PDB entry 5Z73 | X-ray diffraction, 1.93 A resolution | chains A and B

# Chain A (and B)
Molecule: Alr0819 protein
Organism: Nostoc sp. (strain PCC 7120 / SAG 25.82 / UTEX 2576)
Notes: EC 3.2.1.26; chain B of this document is another copy of the same molecule, construct and numbering; everything in this record applies to it too
UniProtKB: Q8YYM9 (Q8YYM9_NOSS1); numbering as in UniProt (aligned over 9-457)
Amino-acid sequence (457 residues; row label = number of the first residue in the row):
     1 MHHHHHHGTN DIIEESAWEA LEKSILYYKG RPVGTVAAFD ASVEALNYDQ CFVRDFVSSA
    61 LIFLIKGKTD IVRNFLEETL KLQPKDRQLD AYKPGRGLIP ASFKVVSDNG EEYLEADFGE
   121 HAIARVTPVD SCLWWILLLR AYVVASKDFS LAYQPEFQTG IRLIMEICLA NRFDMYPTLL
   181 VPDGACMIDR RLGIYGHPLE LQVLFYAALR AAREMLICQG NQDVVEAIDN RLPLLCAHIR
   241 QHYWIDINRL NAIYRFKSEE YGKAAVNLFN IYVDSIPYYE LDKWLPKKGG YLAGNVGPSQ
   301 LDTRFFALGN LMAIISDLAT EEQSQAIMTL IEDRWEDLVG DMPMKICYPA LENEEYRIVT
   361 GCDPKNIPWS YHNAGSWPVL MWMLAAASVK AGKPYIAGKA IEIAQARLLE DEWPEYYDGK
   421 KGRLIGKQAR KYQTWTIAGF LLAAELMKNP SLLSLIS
Not modelled in the structure: 1-9, 41-46, 257-265 (chain B: 1-10, 41-47, 109-110, 257-267)
Modified residues: Mse1 (selenomethionine); Mse165, Mse175, Mse187, Mse215, Mse312, Mse328, Mse342, Mse344, Mse381, Mse383, Mse447 (selenomethionine; parent Met)
Sequence notes: expression tag (1-8)
What the authors report for this chain:
  - catalytic residues: Asp189, Glu415
  - catalytic residues: Arg430 (proposed by the authors, not directly observed)
  - mutagenesis - R430A: abolished catalytic activity
  - mutagenesis - R430N: decreased catalytic activity

# How chain A and chain B interact
Pairs across the interface - 127 pairs, chain A then chain B:
  Arg87(A) - Glu166(B)  salt bridge
  Arg87(A) - Asp223(B)  salt bridge
  Gln88(A) - Ala170(B)
  Gln88(A) - Asn171(B)  hydrogen bond (backbone-backbone)
  Leu89(A) - Leu169(B)
  Leu89(A) - Ala170(B)  hydrophobic
  Leu89(A) - Ala227(B)  hydrophobic
  Leu89(A) - Arg231(B)  hydrogen bond (backbone-side chain)
  Asp90(A) - Asn171(B)  hydrogen bond (backbone-side chain)
  Asp90(A) - Asn230(B)  hydrogen bond
  Asp90(A) - Arg231(B)
  Ala91(A) - Asn171(B)
  Ala91(A) - Mse175(B)
  Ala91(A) - Pro177(B)  hydrophobic
  Ala91(A) - Arg231(B)
  Tyr92(A) - Asn171(B)
  Tyr92(A) - Mse175(B)  hydrogen bond (backbone-backbone)
  Tyr92(A) - Pro177(B)
  Lys93(A) - Asn171(B)  hydrogen bond (backbone-side chain)
  Lys93(A) - Mse175(B)
  Pro94(A) - Mse175(B)
  Gly95(A) - Asn171(B)
  Gly95(A) - Arg172(B)
  Leu98(A) - Arg172(B)
  Leu98(A) - Phe173(B)  hydrophobic
  Phe118(A) - Mse175(B)
  Gly119(A) - Mse175(B)
  Glu120(A) - Mse175(B)
  Ile123(A) - Tyr176(B)  hydrogen bond (backbone-side chain)
  Ala124(A) - Tyr176(B)
  Ala124(A) - Pro298(B)  hydrophobic
  Arg125(A) - Asp174(B)
  Arg125(A) - Mse175(B)  hydrogen bond (backbone-backbone)
  Arg125(A) - Tyr176(B)  hydrogen bond (backbone-side chain)
  Val126(A) - Phe173(B)
  Val126(A) - Mse175(B)
  Thr127(A) - Phe173(B)  hydrogen bond (backbone-backbone)
  Thr127(A) - Mse175(B)
  Val129(A) - Phe173(B)  hydrophobic
  Glu166(A) - Arg87(B)  salt bridge
  Ile167(A) - Arg172(B)  hydrogen bond (backbone-side chain)
  Cys168(A) - Arg172(B)
  Leu169(A) - Leu89(B)
  Ala170(A) - Gln88(B)
  Ala170(A) - Leu89(B)  hydrophobic
  Ala170(A) - Arg172(B)  hydrogen bond (backbone-side chain)
  Asn171(A) - Gln88(B)  hydrogen bond (backbone-backbone)
  Asn171(A) - Asp90(B)  hydrogen bond (side chain-backbone)
  Asn171(A) - Ala91(B)
  Asn171(A) - Tyr92(B)
  Asn171(A) - Lys93(B)  hydrogen bond (side chain-backbone)
  Asn171(A) - Gly95(B)
  Arg172(A) - Gly95(B)
  Arg172(A) - Leu98(B)
  Arg172(A) - Ile167(B)
  Arg172(A) - Leu179(B)
  Arg172(A) - Leu180(B)  hydrogen bond (side chain-backbone)
  Phe173(A) - Leu98(B)  hydrophobic
  Phe173(A) - Val126(B)
  Phe173(A) - Thr127(B)  hydrogen bond (backbone-backbone)
  Phe173(A) - Val129(B)  hydrophobic
  Phe173(A) - Leu180(B)
  Phe173(A) - Val181(B)  hydrophobic
  Asp174(A) - Arg125(B)
  Mse175(A) - Ala91(B)
  Mse175(A) - Tyr92(B)  hydrogen bond (backbone-backbone)
  Mse175(A) - Lys93(B)
  Mse175(A) - Pro94(B)
  Mse175(A) - Phe118(B)
  Mse175(A) - Gly119(B)
  Mse175(A) - Glu120(B)
  Mse175(A) - Arg125(B)  hydrogen bond (backbone-backbone)
  Mse175(A) - Val126(B)
  Mse175(A) - Thr127(B)
  Tyr176(A) - Tyr92(B)
  Tyr176(A) - Ile123(B)
  Tyr176(A) - Ala124(B)
  Tyr176(A) - Arg125(B)  hydrogen bond (side chain-backbone)
  Pro177(A) - Ala91(B)  hydrophobic
  Pro177(A) - Tyr92(B)
  Leu179(A) - Arg172(B)
  Leu180(A) - Arg172(B)  hydrogen bond (backbone-side chain)
  Leu180(A) - Phe173(B)
  Val181(A) - Phe173(B)  hydrophobic
  Arg191(A) - Tyr195(B)  hydrogen bond
  Arg191(A) - Pro298(B)
  Arg191(A) - Ser299(B)  hydrogen bond (side chain-backbone)
  Arg191(A) - Gln300(B)
  Tyr195(A) - Arg191(B)  hydrogen bond
  Tyr195(A) - Tyr195(B)
  Ala227(A) - Leu89(B)  hydrophobic
  Arg231(A) - Leu89(B)  hydrogen bond (side chain-backbone)
  Arg231(A) - Asp90(B)
  Arg231(A) - Ala91(B)
  Leu234(A) - Ala91(B)  hydrophobic
  His238(A) - Tyr92(B)
  Leu268(A) - Tyr92(B)
  Leu268(A) - Ile123(B)
  Leu268(A) - Arg125(B)
  Asn270(A) - Ile123(B)
  Tyr272(A) - Gly361(B)
  Tyr272(A) - Cys362(B)
  Tyr272(A) - Asp363(B)
  Tyr272(A) - Pro364(B)
  Asp274(A) - Arg357(B)
  Asp274(A) - Cys362(B)
  Ser275(A) - Gly361(B)
  Ser275(A) - Cys362(B)
  Pro298(A) - Ala124(B)  hydrophobic
  Pro298(A) - Arg191(B)
  Ser299(A) - Arg191(B)  hydrogen bond (backbone-side chain)
  Ser299(A) - Thr360(B)
  Ser299(A) - Gly361(B)
  Gln300(A) - Arg191(B)
  Glu354(A) - Glu354(B)
  Glu355(A) - Ile358(B)
  Arg357(A) - Asp274(B)
  Ile358(A) - Glu355(B)
  Ile358(A) - Ile358(B)  hydrophobic
  Thr360(A) - Ser299(B)
  Gly361(A) - Tyr272(B)
  Gly361(A) - Ser275(B)
  Gly361(A) - Ser299(B)
  Cys362(A) - Tyr272(B)
  Cys362(A) - Asp274(B)
  Cys362(A) - Ser275(B)  hydrogen bond (side chain-backbone)
  Pro364(A) - Tyr272(B)
Also at the interface, not in a pair above, chain A (61 interface residues in all): Pro182, Asp223, Val224, Val359, Asp363
Also at the interface, not in a pair above, chain B (59 interface residues in all): Pro182, Val224, Leu234, His238, Val359

# Summary
Chain A and chain B form an interface of 61 and 59 residues respectively; the contacts include 27 hydrogen
bonds and 3 salt bridges. Polar contacts include Arg87(A)-Glu166(B), Arg87(A)-Asp223(B) and
Leu89(A)-Arg231(B). From the paper: catalytic residues Asp189(A), Glu415(A) and Arg430(A); R430A of chain A
abolishes catalytic activity.
Both chains are Alr0819 protein (Nostoc sp. (strain PCC 7120 / SAG 25.82 / UTEX 2576)). Entry 5Z73 (Crystal
structure of alkaline/neutral invertase InvB from Anabaena sp. PCC 7120) was determined by X-ray diffraction
(same publication as 5Z74).
